9HJU - chains A and K of the 11 polymer chains in the assembly; structure by electron microscopy, 3.16 A resolution.

# Chain A
Molecule: E3 ubiquitin-protein ligase ZFP91
Organism: Homo sapiens
Notes: EC 2.3.2.27
Reference sequence: Q96JP5 (ZFP91_HUMAN); residues -289 to 280 here correspond to UniProt positions 1-570 (UniProt number = residue number + 290)
Amino-acid sequence (570 residues; row label = number of the first residue in the row; numbers below 1 keep their minus sign (Met-289 is residue -289)):
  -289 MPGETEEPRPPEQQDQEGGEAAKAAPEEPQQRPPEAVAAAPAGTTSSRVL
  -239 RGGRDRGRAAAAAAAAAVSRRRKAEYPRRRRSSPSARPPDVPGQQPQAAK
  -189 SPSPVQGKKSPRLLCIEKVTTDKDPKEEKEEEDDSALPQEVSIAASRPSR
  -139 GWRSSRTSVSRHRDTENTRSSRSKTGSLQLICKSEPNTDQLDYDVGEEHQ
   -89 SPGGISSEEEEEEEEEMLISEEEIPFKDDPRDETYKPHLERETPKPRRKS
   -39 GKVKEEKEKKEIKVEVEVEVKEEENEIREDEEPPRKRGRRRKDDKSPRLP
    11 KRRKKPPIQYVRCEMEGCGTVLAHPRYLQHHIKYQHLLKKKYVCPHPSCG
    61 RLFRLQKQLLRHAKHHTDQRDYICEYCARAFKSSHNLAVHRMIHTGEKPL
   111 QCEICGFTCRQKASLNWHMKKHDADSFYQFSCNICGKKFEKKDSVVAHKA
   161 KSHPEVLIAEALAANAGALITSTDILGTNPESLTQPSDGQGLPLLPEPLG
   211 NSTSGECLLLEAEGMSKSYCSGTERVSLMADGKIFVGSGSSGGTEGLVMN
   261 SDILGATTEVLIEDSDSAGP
Not modelled in the structure: -289 to 13, 168-280
Metal / ion sites: Zn2+ site 1: Cys23, Cys28, His41, His46; Zn2+ site 2: Cys54, Cys59, His72, His76; Zn2+ site 3: Cys84, Cys87, His100, His104; Zn2+ site 4: Cys112, Cys115, His128, His132; Zn2+ site 5: Cys142, Cys145, His158, His163
Swiss-Prot annotation at these positions:
  - zinc finger: Val21 to His46 (C2H2-type 1), Tyr52 to His76 (C2H2-type 2), Tyr82 to His104 (C2H2-type 3), Leu110 to His132 (C2H2-type 4), Phe140 to His163 (C2H2-type 5)
  - region: Leu48 to Asp78 (Interaction with MAP3K14/NIK)
  - modified residue (Phosphoserine): Ser-207, Ser-187

# Chain K
Molecule: 31-nt DNA strand
Sequence (31 nucleotides; numbered 1 to 31; the number before each row is that of its first residue):
     1 GCGACCTGCCCCTTTAAGAGCACCCCCCTCC

# How chain A and chain K interact
Residue-residue contacts - 41 pairs, chain A then chain K:
  Leu32(A) with DC21(K), phosphate contact; DA22(K), phosphate contact
  Ala33(A) with DA22(K), hydrogen bond to the phosphate
  Tyr37(A) with DA22(K), sugar contact; DC23(K), hydrogen bond to the phosphate
  His41(A) with DC21(K), salt bridge to the phosphate
  Gln45(A) with DG20(K), phosphate contact
  Arg61(A) with DG18(K), sugar contact
  Arg64(A) with DG20(K), salt bridge to the phosphate
  Lys67(A) with DG20(K), hydrogen bond to the base; DC21(K), base contact
  Gln68(A) with DG18(K), sugar contact; DA19(K), hydrogen bond to the phosphate
  Arg71(A) with DG18(K), hydrogen bond to the base; DA19(K), hydrogen bond to the base; DG20(K), hydrogen bond to the base
  His72(A) with DG18(K), salt bridge to the phosphate
  His75(A) with DA17(K), salt bridge to the phosphate
  Arg80(A) with DA16(K), salt bridge to the phosphate
  Arg89(A) with DT15(K), salt bridge to the phosphate
  Phe91(A) with DT15(K), phosphate contact; DA16(K), phosphate contact
  Lys92(A) with DA17(K), salt bridge to the phosphate
  His95(A) with DG18(K), base contact
  Asn96(A) with DA16(K), base contact; DA17(K), base contact
  His100(A) with DT15(K), salt bridge to the phosphate
  Ile103(A) with DT14(K), sugar contact
  Phe117(A) with DT13(K), phosphate contact
  Arg120(A) with DT14(K), salt bridge to the phosphate
  Gln121(A) with DT14(K), base contact; DT15(K), hydrogen bond to the base; DA16(K), base contact
  Ala123(A) with DT14(K), base contact
  Ser124(A) with DT13(K), phosphate contact; DT14(K), base contact
  Trp127(A) with DC11(K), sugar contact; DC12(K), hydrogen bond to the phosphate
  Ala160(A) with DG18(K), phosphate contact
  Lys161(A) with DA17(K), hydrogen bond to the base; DG18(K), hydrogen bond to the sugar
Other interface residues (no listed pair), chain A (34 interface residues in all): Lys15, Thr30, His40, Phe63, Val99, Val156
Other interface residues (no listed pair), chain K (14 interface residues in all): DC24

# Summary
34 residues of chain A face 14 of chain K across their interface; the contacts include 11 hydrogen bonds and 9
salt bridges. Among the polar pairs are Lys67(A)-DG20(K), Arg71(A)-DG18(K) and Arg71(A)-DA19(K). Cys23(A),
Cys28(A), His41(A) and His46(A) form the Zn2+ site 1.
Here chain A is E3 ubiquitin-protein ligase ZFP91 (Homo sapiens) and chain K is a 31-nt DNA strand. Entry 9HJU
(Structure of 2x Zincore (SEPHS1:QRICH1) binding to ZFP91 on DNA) was determined by electron microscopy,
deposited together with 9HJT.
